PDB entry 3HF3 | X-ray diffraction, 2.20 A resolution | chains A and D

# Chain A (and D)
Name: Chromate reductase
Organism: Thermus scotoductus
Notes: EC 1.6.99.1; chain D of this document is another copy of the same molecule, construct and numbering; everything in this record applies to it too
Reference sequence: B0JDW3 (B0JDW3_THESC); residues 1-349 here = UniProt positions 1-349
Chain sequence (349 residues; each row starts with the number of its first residue):
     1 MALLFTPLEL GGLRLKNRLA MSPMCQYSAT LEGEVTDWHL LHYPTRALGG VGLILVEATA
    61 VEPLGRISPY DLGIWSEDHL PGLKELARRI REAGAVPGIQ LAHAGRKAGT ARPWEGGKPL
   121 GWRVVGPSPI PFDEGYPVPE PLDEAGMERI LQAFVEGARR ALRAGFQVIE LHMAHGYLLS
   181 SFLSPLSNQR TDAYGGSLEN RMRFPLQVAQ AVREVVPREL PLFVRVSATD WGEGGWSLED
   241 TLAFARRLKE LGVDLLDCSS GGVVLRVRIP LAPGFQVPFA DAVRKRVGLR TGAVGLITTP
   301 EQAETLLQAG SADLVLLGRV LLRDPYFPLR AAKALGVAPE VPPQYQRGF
Not modelled in the structure: 1
Small-molecule neighbours: FMN (flavin mononucleotide): Ser22, Pro23, Met24, Cys25, Glu57, Ala58, Gln100, His172, His175, Arg225, Ser259, Val294, Gly295, Leu296, Ile297, Leu317, Gly318, Arg319, Leu322
Reported in the primary citation:
  - catalytic residues: His172, His175 (proposed by the authors, not directly observed)
  - catalytic residues: Tyr177
  - contacts within the chain: Lys107-Tyr177
  - binding site for flavin mononucleotide: Cys25
  - self-association interface (contacts with another copy of this molecule): Asp37, Arg88, Arg89, Glu92, Arg347
  - mutagenesis - Y177F: decreased catalytic activity
  - mutagenesis - Y177F: unchanged binding to 2-cyclohexenone

# Chain A / chain D interface
Residue-residue contacts (51):
  Gln26(A) - Gln344(D)
  Gln26(A) - Tyr345(D)
  Ser28(A) - Gln344(D)  hydrogen bond
  Asp37(A) - Arg89(D)  salt bridge
  Trp38(A) - Leu48(D)  hydrophobic
  Trp38(A) - Pro342(D)  hydrophobic
  Trp38(A) - Gln344(D)
  Trp38(A) - Tyr345(D)
  Leu41(A) - Leu41(D)  hydrophobic
  Leu41(A) - Leu48(D)  hydrophobic
  His42(A) - Tyr345(D)  hydrogen bond
  Pro44(A) - Leu41(D)  hydrophobic
  Thr45(A) - Leu41(D)
  Thr45(A) - Thr45(D)  hydrogen bond
  Arg46(A) - Tyr326(D)  hydrogen bond
  Arg46(A) - Tyr345(D)  hydrogen bond
  Leu48(A) - Trp38(D)  hydrophobic
  Arg89(A) - Asp37(D)  salt bridge
  Trp114(A) - Pro343(D)  hydrophobic
  Arg319(A) - Arg347(D)
  Arg319(A) - Gly348(D)
  Leu322(A) - Tyr326(D)
  Leu322(A) - Tyr345(D)
  Arg323(A) - Tyr326(D)
  Arg323(A) - Arg330(D)  hydrogen bond (backbone-side chain)
  Arg323(A) - Gly348(D)  hydrogen bond (side chain-backbone)
  Arg323(A) - Phe349(D)
  Asp324(A) - Asp324(D)
  Asp324(A) - Arg330(D)
  Pro325(A) - Tyr326(D)
  Tyr326(A) - Arg46(D)  hydrogen bond
  Tyr326(A) - Leu322(D)
  Tyr326(A) - Arg323(D)
  Tyr326(A) - Pro325(D)
  Arg330(A) - Arg323(D)  hydrogen bond (side chain-backbone)
  Arg330(A) - Asp324(D)
  Arg330(A) - Arg330(D)
  Pro342(A) - Trp38(D)  hydrophobic
  Pro343(A) - Trp114(D)  hydrophobic
  Gln344(A) - Gln26(D)
  Gln344(A) - Ser28(D)  hydrogen bond
  Gln344(A) - Trp38(D)
  Gln344(A) - Trp114(D)
  Tyr345(A) - Gln26(D)
  Tyr345(A) - Trp38(D)
  Tyr345(A) - His42(D)  hydrogen bond
  Tyr345(A) - Arg46(D)  hydrogen bond
  Tyr345(A) - Leu322(D)
  Arg347(A) - Arg319(D)
  Gly348(A) - Arg323(D)  hydrogen bond (backbone-side chain)
  Phe349(A) - Arg323(D)
Other interface residues (no listed pair), chain D (29 interface residues in all): Tyr27, Leu40, Pro44, Pro113

# Summary
The interface between chain A and chain D involves 26 residues on one side and 29 on the other, with 13
hydrogen bonds and 2 salt bridges. Among the polar pairs are Asp37(A)-Arg89(D), Ser28(A)-Gln344(D) and
His42(A)-Tyr345(D). Chain A binds flavin mononucleotide. From the paper: catalytic residues His172(A),
His175(A) and Tyr177(A); Y177F of chain A reduces catalytic activity.
Chain A and chain D are both Chromate reductase (Thermus scotoductus); the structure, Old Yellow Enzyme from
Thermus scotoductus SA-01, was determined by X-ray diffraction (same publication as 3HGJ).
